5C08 - chains A and C of the 5 polymer chains in the assembly; structure by X-ray diffraction, 2.33 A resolution.

[Chain A]
Protein: HLA class I histocompatibility antigen, A-2 alpha chain
Source organism: Homo sapiens
UniProtKB: P01892 (1A02_HUMAN); residues 1-276 here correspond to UniProt positions 25-300 (UniProt number = residue number + 24)
Sequence (276 residues; row label = number of the first residue in the row):
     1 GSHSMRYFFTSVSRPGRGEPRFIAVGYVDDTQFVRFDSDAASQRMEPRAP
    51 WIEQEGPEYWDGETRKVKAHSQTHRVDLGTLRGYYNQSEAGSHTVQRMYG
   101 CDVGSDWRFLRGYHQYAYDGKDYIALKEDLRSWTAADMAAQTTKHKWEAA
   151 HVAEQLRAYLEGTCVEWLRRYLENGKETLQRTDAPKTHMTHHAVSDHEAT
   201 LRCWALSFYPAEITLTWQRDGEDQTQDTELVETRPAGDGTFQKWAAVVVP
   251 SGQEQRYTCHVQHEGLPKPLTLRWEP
Cystine bridges: C101-C164, C203-C259

[Chain C]
Protein: Marker peptide
Sequence (10 residues; numbered 1 to 10; the number before each row is that of its first residue):
     1 RQWGPDPAAV

[How chain A and chain C interact]
Pairs across the interface - 40 pairs, chain A then chain C:
  M5(A) with R1(C)
  Y7(A) with R1(C), hydrogen bond (side chain-backbone); Q2(C)
  F9(A) with Q2(C)
  E63(A) with R1(C); Q2(C), hydrogen bond (backbone-side chain)
  K66(A) with R1(C); Q2(C), hydrogen bond (side chain-backbone); W3(C); G4(C); P5(C)
  V67(A) with Q2(C)
  A69(A) with P5(C); D6(C)
  H70(A) with P7(C)
  T73(A) with P7(C), hydrogen bond (side chain-backbone); A8(C)
  D77(A) with A9(C); V10(C), hydrogen bond (side chain-backbone)
  T80(A) with V10(C)
  L81(A) with V10(C), hydrophobic
  Y84(A) with V10(C), hydrogen bond (side chain-backbone)
  R97(A) with P7(C)
  Y99(A) with Q2(C); W3(C), hydrogen bond (side chain-backbone)
  H114(A) with W3(C)
  Y116(A) with V10(C)
  Y123(A) with V10(C), hydrophobic
  T143(A) with V10(C), hydrogen bond (side chain-backbone)
  K146(A) with V10(C), hydrogen bond (side chain-backbone)
  W147(A) with A8(C); A9(C), hydrogen bond (side chain-backbone)
  V152(A) with A8(C), hydrophobic
  L156(A) with W3(C), hydrophobic
  Y159(A) with R1(C), hydrogen bond (side chain-backbone); Q2(C); W3(C)
  T163(A) with R1(C)
  W167(A) with R1(C)
  Y171(A) with R1(C), hydrogen bond (side chain-backbone)
Interface residues without a listed pair, chain A (31 interface residues in all): M45, Y59, V76, Q155

[In short]
31 residues of chain A face 10 of chain C across their interface; the contacts include 12 hydrogen bonds.
Polar pairs include Y7(A)-R1(C), E63(A)-Q2(C) and K66(A)-Q2(C).
Chain A is HLA class I histocompatibility antigen, A-2 alpha chain (Homo sapiens) and chain C is Marker
peptide; the structure, 1E6 TCR in Complex with HLA-A0e carrying RQWGPDPAAV, was determined by X-ray
diffraction, deposited together with 5C07, 5C09, 5C0A, 5C0B, 5C0C, 5C0D and 6 further entries.
